Entry 8PIH (X-ray diffraction, 1.76 A resolution); this record covers chains A and B of the 3 polymer chains in the assembly.

Chain A:
Name: Phospholipase A2
From: Apis mellifera
Notes: EC 3.1.1.4
UniProtKB: P00630 (PA2_APIME); residues 2-134 here correspond to UniProt positions 35-167 (UniProt number = residue number + 33)
Amino-acid sequence (133 residues; row label = number of the first residue in the row):
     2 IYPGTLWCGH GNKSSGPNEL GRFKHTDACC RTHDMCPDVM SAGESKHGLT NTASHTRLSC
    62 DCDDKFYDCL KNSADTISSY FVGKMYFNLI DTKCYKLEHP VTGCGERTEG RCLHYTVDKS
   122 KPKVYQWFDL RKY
Disordered / not traced: 2-5, 11-23
Curated features (UniProtKB/Swiss-Prot):
  - active site: His34, Asp64
  - binding site (Ca(2+)): Trp8, Gly10, Gly12, Asp35
  - glycosylation: Asn13 (N-linked (GlcNAc...) asparagine)
Cystine bridges: Cys9-Cys31, Cys30-Cys70, Cys37-Cys63, Cys61-Cys95, Cys105-Cys113

Chain B:
Name: nanobody AM1-4
From: Lama glama
Notes: antibody fragment or engineered binder
Amino-acid sequence (127 residues; each row starts with the number of its first residue):
     2 QVQLVESGGG LVQAGGSLRL SCAASGRTFS RYAMGWFRQA PGKEREFVSA ISGSGGFTDY
    62 ADSVKGRFTI SRDNAKSTVY LRMSSLKPED TAVYYCAAEG SRGSSTRLDA RGTYDYWGQG
   122 TQVTVSS
Cystine bridges: Cys23-Cys97

Interface between chain A and chain B:
Residue-residue contacts (38):
  Cys61(A) - Ser105(B)
  Asp65(A) - Arg103(B)
  Asp65(A) - Gly104(B)  hydrogen bond (side chain-backbone)
  Asp65(A) - Ser105(B)  hydrogen bond
  Tyr68(A) - Arg103(B)
  Tyr68(A) - Gly104(B)
  Asp69(A) - Ser102(B)  hydrogen bond
  Asp69(A) - Arg103(B)
  Phe88(A) - Gly104(B)
  Cys95(A) - Ser105(B)
  Lys97(A) - Ser106(B)
  Glu99(A) - Arg108(B)  salt bridge
  His100(A) - Arg108(B)
  Gly106(A) - Phe58(B)
  Glu107(A) - Ser53(B)  hydrogen bond
  Glu107(A) - Ser55(B)  hydrogen bond
  Glu107(A) - Phe58(B)
  Cys113(A) - Ser106(B)  hydrogen bond (backbone-side chain)
  Leu114(A) - Ser106(B)
  Leu114(A) - Thr107(B)  hydrogen bond (backbone-backbone)
  His115(A) - Ser53(B)
  His115(A) - Phe58(B)
  His115(A) - Glu100(B)
  His115(A) - Thr107(B)  hydrogen bond
  His115(A) - Leu109(B)
  Tyr116(A) - Ser106(B)
  Tyr116(A) - Thr107(B)  hydrogen bond (backbone-backbone)
  Tyr116(A) - Arg108(B)
  Val118(A) - Arg108(B)
  Asp130(A) - Ser105(B)
  Asp130(A) - Ser106(B)  hydrogen bond (backbone-backbone)
  Leu131(A) - Gly104(B)
  Leu131(A) - Ser105(B)
  Arg132(A) - Glu100(B)  salt bridge
  Arg132(A) - Arg103(B)
  Arg132(A) - Gly104(B)  hydrogen bond (backbone-backbone)
  Arg132(A) - Ser105(B)  hydrogen bond (side chain-backbone)
  Arg132(A) - Thr107(B)  hydrogen bond
Other interface residues (no listed pair), chain A (22 interface residues in all): Asp64, Thr117, Lys120
Other interface residues (no listed pair), chain B (14 interface residues in all): Ala34, Asp110

In short:
Chain A and chain B form an interface of 22 and 14 residues respectively, with 13 hydrogen bonds and 2 salt
bridges. Among the polar pairs are Glu99(A)-Arg108(B), Arg132(A)-Glu100(B) and Asp65(A)-Gly104(B). UniProt
lists active-site residues His34(A) and Asp64(A) and 4 Ca2+-binding residues on chain A.
Here chain A is Phospholipase A2 (Apis mellifera) and chain B is nanobody AM1-4 (Lama glama). Entry 8PIH
(Structure of Api m1 in complex with two nanobodies) was determined by X-ray diffraction.
